Entry 1Q55 (electron microscopy, 30.00 A resolution (very low resolution: no residue pairs are listed; an interface is given only as per-side residue counts)); this record covers chains A and B of the 4 polymer chains in the assembly.

[Chain A (and B)]
Name: EP-cadherin
Source organism: Mus musculus
Notes: fragment: residues 1-546 of PDB entry 1L3W; chain B of this document is another copy of the same molecule, construct and numbering; everything in this record applies to it too
Chain sequence (880 residues; row label = number of the first residue in the row; numbers below 1 keep their minus sign (Met-154 is residue -154)):
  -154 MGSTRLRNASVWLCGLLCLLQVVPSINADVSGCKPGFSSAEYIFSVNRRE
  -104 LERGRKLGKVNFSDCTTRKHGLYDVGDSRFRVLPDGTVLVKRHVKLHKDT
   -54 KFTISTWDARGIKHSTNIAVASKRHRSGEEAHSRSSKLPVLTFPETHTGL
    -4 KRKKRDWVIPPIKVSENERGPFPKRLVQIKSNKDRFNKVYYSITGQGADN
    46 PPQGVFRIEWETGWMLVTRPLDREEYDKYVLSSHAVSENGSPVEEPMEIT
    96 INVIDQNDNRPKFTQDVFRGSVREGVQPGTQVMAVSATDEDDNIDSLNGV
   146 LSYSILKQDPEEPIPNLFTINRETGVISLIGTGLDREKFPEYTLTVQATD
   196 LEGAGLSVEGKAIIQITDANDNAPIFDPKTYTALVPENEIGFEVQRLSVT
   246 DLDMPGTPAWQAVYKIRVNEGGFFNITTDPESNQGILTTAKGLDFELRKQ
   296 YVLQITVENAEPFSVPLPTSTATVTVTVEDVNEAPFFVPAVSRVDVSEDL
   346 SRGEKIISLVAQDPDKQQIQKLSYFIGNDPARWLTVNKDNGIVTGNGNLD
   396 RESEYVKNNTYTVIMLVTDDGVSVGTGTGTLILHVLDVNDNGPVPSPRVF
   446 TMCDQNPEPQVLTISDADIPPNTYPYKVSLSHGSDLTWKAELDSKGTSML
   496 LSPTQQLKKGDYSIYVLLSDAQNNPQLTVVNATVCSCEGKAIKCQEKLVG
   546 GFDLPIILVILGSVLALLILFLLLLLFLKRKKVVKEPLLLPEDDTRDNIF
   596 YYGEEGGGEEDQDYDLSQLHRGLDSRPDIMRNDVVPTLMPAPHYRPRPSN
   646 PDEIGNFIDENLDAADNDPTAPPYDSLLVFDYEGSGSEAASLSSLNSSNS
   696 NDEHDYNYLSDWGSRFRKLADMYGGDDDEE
Not modelled in the structure: -154 to 0, 541-725
Disulfides: Cys448-Cys532, Cys530-Cys539
Covalently attached groups: N-acetylglucosamine (NAG) linked to Thr188, Thr227, Thr245, Asn270, Thr273, Thr316, Thr318, Thr320, Asn403, Thr407, Thr421, Thr423, Asn526; 2-acetamido-2-deoxy-alpha-D-glucopyranose (NDG) linked to Thr314, Thr425
Bound ions: Ca2+ site 1: Glu11, Glu69, Asp100, Gln101, Asp103, Asp136; Ca2+ site 2: Glu11, Asn12, Asp67, Glu69, Asp103; Ca2+ site 3: Asn102, Asn104, Asp134, Asp136, Asn143, Asp195; Ca2+ site 4: Glu119, Glu182, Asp213, Ala214, Asp216, Asp248; Ca2+ site 5: Glu119, Asp180, Glu182, Asp216; Ca2+ site 6: Asn215, Asn217, Asp246, Asp248, Ala254, Asn304; Ca2+ site 7: Glu232, Asp289, Glu291, Glu328; Ca2+ site 8: Glu232, Glu291, Asp325, Val326, Glu328, Asp360; Ca2+ site 9: Asn327, Glu328, Asp358, Asp360, Gln365, Asp414; Ca2+ site 10: Glu343, Asp395, Glu397, Asp435; Ca2+ site 11: Glu343, Glu397, Asp432, Val433, Asp435; Ca2+ site 12: Asn434, Asn436, Asp461, Asp463, Asn467, Asp515

[How chain A and chain B interact]
At this resolution (30 A) residue pairs are not listed: 24 residues of chain A and 19 of chain B lie at the interface.

[Summary]
24 residues of chain A face 19 of chain B across their interface. N-acetylglucosamine is covalently linked to
Thr188(A), Thr227(A), Thr245(A), Asn270(A), Thr273(A) and Thr316(A) and 7 more. Covalently linked
2-acetamido-2-deoxy-alpha-D-glucopyranose: at Thr314(A) and Thr425(A).
Both chains are EP-cadherin (Mus musculus). Entry 1Q55 (W-shaped trans interactions of cadherins model based
on fitting C-cadherin (1L3W) to 3D map of desmosomes ...) was determined by electron microscopy (same
publication as 1Q5A, 1Q5B and 1Q5C).
